9CBN - chains E and F of the 8 polymer chains in the assembly; structure by electron microscopy, 3.33 A resolution.

== Chain E ==
Protein: HAstV1 neutralizing Fab 3H4 heavy chain
Source organism: Mus musculus
Notes: antibody fragment or engineered binder
Chain sequence (228 residues; numbered 1 to 228; the number before each row is that of its first residue):
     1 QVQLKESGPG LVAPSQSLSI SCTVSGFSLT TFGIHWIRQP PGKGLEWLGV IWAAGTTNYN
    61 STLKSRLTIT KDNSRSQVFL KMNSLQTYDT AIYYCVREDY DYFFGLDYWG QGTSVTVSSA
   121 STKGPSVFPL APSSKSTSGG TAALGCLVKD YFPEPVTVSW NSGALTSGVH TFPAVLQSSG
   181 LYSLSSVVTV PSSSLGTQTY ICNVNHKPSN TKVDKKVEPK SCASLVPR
Unresolved in the structure: 42-43, 118-228
Cystine bridges: Cys22-Cys95

== Chain F ==
Protein: HAstV1 neutralizing Fab 3H4 lambda chain
Source organism: Mus musculus
Notes: antibody fragment or engineered binder
Chain sequence (217 residues; each row starts with the number of its first residue):
     1 QAVVTQESAL TTSPGETVTL TCRSSTGAVT TSNYASWVQE KPDHLFIGLI GGTNNRAPGV
    61 PARFSGSLIG DKAALTITGA QTDDEAIYFC ALWFSNHWVF GGGTKLTVLG RTVAAPSVFI
   121 FPPSDEQLKS GTASVVCLLN NFYPREAKVQ WKVDNALQSG NSQESVTEQD SKDSTYSLSS
   181 TLTLSKADYE KHKVYACEVT HQGLSSPVTK SFNRGEC
Unresolved in the structure: 14-16, 43, 62, 79-81, 107-217
Cystine bridges: Cys22-Cys90

== Interface between chain E and chain F ==
Pairs across the interface (32; chain E residue first):
  His35(E) with Trp98(F)
  Ile37(E) with Phe100(F), hydrophobic
  Leu45(E) with Phe46(F), hydrophobic; Phe89(F), hydrophobic
  Trp47(E) with His97(F); Trp98(F)
  Trp52(E) with Trp93(F), hydrophobic
  Asn58(E) with Asn96(F)
  Ile92(E) with His44(F)
  Tyr94(E) with His44(F), hydrogen bond (side chain-backbone); Phe46(F), hydrophobic
  Glu98(E) with Trp98(F)
  Phe103(E) with Ile50(F); Gly51(F); Gly52(F), hydrogen bond (backbone-backbone); Asn55(F); Arg56(F); Ala57(F)
  Phe104(E) with Tyr34(F); Ser36(F), hydrogen bond (backbone-side chain); Gly52(F); Trp98(F)
  Gly105(E) with Ser36(F)
  Leu106(E) with Val38(F); Gly48(F); Trp98(F); Phe100(F), hydrophobic
  Asp107(E) with Ile47(F); Gly48(F), hydrogen bond (backbone-backbone)
  Trp109(E) with Val38(F), hydrophobic; Phe46(F); Phe100(F), hydrophobic
Interface residues without a listed pair, chain E (18 interface residues in all): Gln39, Tyr102, Gln111
Interface residues without a listed pair, chain F (20 interface residues in all): Leu49

== Summary ==
18 residues of chain E face 20 of chain F across their interface; the contacts include 4 hydrogen bonds. Among
the polar pairs are Tyr94(E)-His44(F), Phe104(E)-Ser36(F) and Phe103(E)-Gly52(F).
Chain E is HAstV1 neutralizing Fab 3H4 heavy chain and chain F is HAstV1 neutralizing Fab 3H4 lambda chain,
both from Mus musculus; the structure, HAstV1 spike in complex with neutralizing Fabs 3H4 and 3B4, was
determined by electron microscopy together with 9CN2 from the same study.
